Entry 4D44 (X-ray diffraction, 1.80 A resolution); this record covers chains F and G of the 4 polymer chains in the assembly.

[Chain F (and G)]
Molecule: Enoyl-[acyl-carrier-protein] reductase [NADPH]
Source organism: Staphylococcus aureus SUBSP. aureus N315
Notes: EC 1.3.1.10, 1.3.1.39; chain G of this document is another copy of the same molecule, construct and numbering; everything in this record applies to it too
Reference sequence: Q7A6D8 (Q7A6D8_STAAN); residues 1-256 here = UniProt positions 1-256
Amino-acid sequence (282 residues; row label = number of the first residue in the row; numbers below 1 keep their minus sign (Met-25 is residue -25)):
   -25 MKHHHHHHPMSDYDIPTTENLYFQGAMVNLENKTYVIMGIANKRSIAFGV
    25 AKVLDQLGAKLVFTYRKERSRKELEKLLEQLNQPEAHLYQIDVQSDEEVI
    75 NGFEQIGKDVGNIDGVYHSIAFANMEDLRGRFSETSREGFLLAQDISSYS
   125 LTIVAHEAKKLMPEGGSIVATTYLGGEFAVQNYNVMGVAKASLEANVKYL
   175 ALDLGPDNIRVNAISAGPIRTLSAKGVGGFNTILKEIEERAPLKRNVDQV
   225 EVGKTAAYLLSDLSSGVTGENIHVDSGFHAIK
Unresolved in the structure: -25 to 2
Construct notes: expression tag (-25 to 0); engineered mutation Val2 (Leu in Q7A6D8)
Residues lining bound ligands:
  - glutamic acid (GLU): Arg103, Val201, Gly202, Gly203, Phe204, Asn205, Thr206
  - NADP (JA3; 5-ethyl-4-fluoro-2-[(2-fluoropyridin-3-yl)oxy]phenol): Ala95, Phe96, Ala97, Leu102, Tyr147, Tyr157, Met160, Lys164, Pro192, Ile193, Ser197, Ala198, Val201, Phe204, Ile207
  - NADP (NAP; NADP nicotinamide-adenine-dinucleotide phosphate): Gly13, Ile14, Ala15, Ser19, Ile20, Tyr39, Arg40, Lys41, Ser44, Ile65, Asp66, Val67, Gln68, Ser93, Ile94, Ala95, Phe96, Ile120, Thr145, Thr146, Tyr147, Tyr157, Lys164, Ala190, Gly191, Pro192, Ile193, Thr195, Leu196, Ser197, Phe204
Reported in the primary citation:
  - binding site for NADP: Tyr157, Ala198, Phe204
  - catalytic residues: Tyr147 (proposed by the authors, not directly observed)
  - mutagenesis - Y147F (4-fold), S189A, D249A (>10,000-fold): decreased catalytic activity
  - mutagenesis - Y147F: unchanged binding to TS analogue

[Chain F / chain G interface]
Residue-residue contacts (72; chain F residue first):
  Ala175(F) - Pro216(G)
  Leu176(F) - Pro216(G)  hydrophobic
  Gly179(F) - Pro216(G)
  Gly179(F) - Leu217(G)
  Pro180(F) - Pro216(G)
  Pro216(F) - Ala175(G)
  Pro216(F) - Leu176(G)  hydrophobic
  Pro216(F) - Gly179(G)
  Pro216(F) - Pro180(G)
  Pro216(F) - Thr242(G)
  Leu217(F) - Gly179(G)
  Leu217(F) - Ser239(G)
  Leu217(F) - Gly240(G)
  Leu217(F) - Thr242(G)
  Arg219(F) - Ser239(G)  hydrogen bond (side chain-backbone)
  Arg219(F) - Gly240(G)
  Glu225(F) - Ser239(G)  hydrogen bond
  Glu225(F) - Gly240(G)  hydrogen bond (side chain-backbone)
  Lys228(F) - Asp236(G)  salt bridge
  Lys228(F) - Leu237(G)
  Lys228(F) - Ser239(G)  hydrogen bond
  Thr229(F) - Tyr232(G)  hydrogen bond
  Thr229(F) - Leu237(G)
  Thr229(F) - Val241(G)
  Tyr232(F) - Thr229(G)  hydrogen bond
  Tyr232(F) - Tyr232(G)  hydrophobic
  Tyr232(F) - Ile246(G)
  Asp236(F) - Lys228(G)  salt bridge
  Leu237(F) - Lys228(G)
  Leu237(F) - Thr229(G)
  Leu237(F) - Leu237(G)  hydrophobic
  Ser239(F) - Leu217(G)
  Ser239(F) - Arg219(G)  hydrogen bond (backbone-side chain)
  Ser239(F) - Glu225(G)  hydrogen bond
  Ser239(F) - Lys228(G)  hydrogen bond
  Gly240(F) - Leu217(G)
  Gly240(F) - Arg219(G)
  Gly240(F) - Glu225(G)  hydrogen bond (backbone-side chain)
  Gly240(F) - His247(G)
  Gly240(F) - Val248(G)
  Gly240(F) - Asp249(G)  hydrogen bond (backbone-backbone)
  Gly240(F) - Ser250(G)  hydrogen bond (backbone-backbone)
  Val241(F) - Thr229(G)
  Val241(F) - His247(G)
  Val241(F) - Val248(G)  hydrophobic
  Thr242(F) - Pro216(G)
  Thr242(F) - Leu217(G)
  Thr242(F) - Ser250(G)
  Thr242(F) - Gly251(G)
  Thr242(F) - His253(G)
  Gly243(F) - His253(G)  hydrogen bond (backbone-side chain)
  Gly243(F) - Ala254(G)
  Glu244(F) - Asn245(G)
  Glu244(F) - Ile246(G)
  Glu244(F) - His247(G)  salt bridge
  Glu244(F) - His253(G)
  Asn245(F) - Glu244(G)
  Ile246(F) - Tyr232(G)
  Ile246(F) - Glu244(G)
  His247(F) - Val241(G)
  His247(F) - Glu244(G)  salt bridge
  Val248(F) - Gly240(G)
  Val248(F) - Val241(G)  hydrophobic
  Asp249(F) - Gly240(G)  hydrogen bond (backbone-backbone)
  Ser250(F) - Gly240(G)  hydrogen bond (backbone-backbone)
  Ser250(F) - Thr242(G)
  Gly251(F) - Gly240(G)
  Gly251(F) - Thr242(G)
  His253(F) - Thr242(G)
  His253(F) - Gly243(G)  hydrogen bond (side chain-backbone)
  His253(F) - Glu244(G)
  Ala254(F) - Gly243(G)
Interface residues without a listed pair, chain F (34 interface residues in all): Lys172, Arg184, Arg214, Lys218, Val221, Ile255
Interface residues without a listed pair, chain G (35 interface residues in all): Lys172, Arg184, Arg214, Lys218, Val221, Ser238, Ile255

[Summary]
Chain F and chain G form an interface of 34 and 35 residues respectively, with 16 hydrogen bonds and 4 salt
bridges. Among the polar pairs are Lys228(F)-Asp236(G), Glu244(F)-His247(G) and Arg219(F)-Ser239(G). Bound to
chain F: NADP and glutamic acid. The paper reports the catalytic residue Tyr147(F); Y147F, S189A and D249A of
chain F reduce catalytic activity.
Both chains are Enoyl-[acyl-carrier-protein] reductase [NADPH] (Staphylococcus aureus SUBSP. aureus N315).
Entry 4D44 (Crystal structure of S. aureus FabI in complex with NADP and 5-ethyl-
4-fluoro-2-((2-fluoropyridin-3-yl)oxy)phenol) was determined by X-ray diffraction (same publication as 4D41,
4D42, 4D43, 4D45 and 4D46).
